PDB entry 8W2O | electron microscopy, 3.49 A resolution | chains P and R of the 18 polymer chains in the assembly

# Chain P
Protein: Small nuclear ribonucleoprotein F
From: Saccharomyces cerevisiae S288C
Reference sequence: P54999 (RUXF_YEAST); residue numbers follow UniProt; this construct covers 1-86
Sequence (86 residues; numbered 1 to 86; the number before each row is that of its first residue):
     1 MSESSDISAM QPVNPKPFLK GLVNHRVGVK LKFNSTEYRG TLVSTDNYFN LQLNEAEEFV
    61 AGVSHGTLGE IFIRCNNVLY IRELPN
Unresolved in the structure: 1-11, 86

# Chain R
Molecule: U1 snRNA
From: Saccharomyces cerevisiae S288C
Sequence (568 nucleotides; row label = number of the first residue in the row):
     1 AUACUUACCU UAAGAUAUCA GAGGAGAUCA AGAAGUCCUA CUGAUCAAAC AUGCGCUUCC
    61 AAUAGUAGAA GGACGUUAAG CAUUUAUCAU UGAACUAUAA UUGUUCAUUG AAGUCAUUGA
   121 UGCAAACUCC UUGGUCACAC ACACAUACGG CGCGGAAGGC GUGUUUGCUG ACGUUUCCAU
   181 UCCCUUGUUU CAAUCAUUGG UUAAUCCCUU GAUUCCUUUG GGGAUUUUUG GGUUAAACUG
   241 AUUUUUGGGG CCCUUUGUUU CUUCUGCCUG GAGAAGUUUG ACACCAAAUU CAAAUUGGUG
   301 UUAGGGGAGC UGGGGCCUUU CAAAAGAGAG CUUUGUAGAG GCAUUCUUUU UGACUACUUU
   361 UCUCUAGCGU GCCAUUUUAG UUUUUGACGG CAGAUUCGAA UGAACUUAAG UUUAUGAUGA
   421 AGGUAUGGCU GUUGAGAUUA UUUGGUCGGG AUUGUAGUUU GAAGAUGUGC UCUUUUGAGC
   481 AGUCUCAACU UUGCUCGUUC CCGUUAUGGG AAAAAUUUUG GAAGGUCUUG GUAGGAACGG
   541 GUGGAUCUUA UAAUUUUUGA UUUAUUUU
Unresolved in the structure: 1-6, 26-32, 97-102, 203-234, 326-512, 566-568

# How chain P and chain R interact
Contacting residue pairs (14):
  Lys32(P) - A560(R)  base contact
  Phe33(P) - A560(R)  base contact
  Asp46(P) - A552(R)  base contact
  Asn47(P) - A553(R)  hydrogen bond to the base
  Tyr48(P) - U551(R)  sugar contact
  Tyr48(P) - A552(R)  base contact
  Tyr48(P) - A553(R)  hydrogen bond to the phosphate
  Phe49(P) - A553(R)  base contact
  Asn50(P) - A552(R)  base contact
  Arg74(P) - A552(R)  hydrogen bond to the base
  Arg74(P) - U558(R)  hydrogen bond to the sugar
  Arg74(P) - G559(R)  salt bridge to the phosphate
  Asn76(P) - G559(R)  sugar contact
  Asn76(P) - A560(R)  hydrogen bond to the phosphate
Also at the interface, not in a pair above, chain P (10 interface residues in all): Cys75

# Overview
Chain P and chain R form an interface of 10 and 6 residues respectively, with 5 hydrogen bonds and 1 salt
bridge. Among the polar pairs are Asn47(P)-A553(R), Arg74(P)-A552(R) and Arg74(P)-U558(R).
Chain P is Small nuclear ribonucleoprotein F and chain R is U1 snRNA, both from Saccharomyces cerevisiae
S288C; the structure, Yeast U1 snRNP with humanized U1C Zinc-Finger domain, was determined by electron
microscopy.
